PDB entry 7YTX | X-ray diffraction, 2.90 A resolution | chains A and B

Chain A (and B):
Molecule: Toll-like receptor 8
Source organism: Homo sapiens
Notes: chain B of this document is another copy of the same molecule, construct and numbering; everything in this record applies to it too
UniProtKB: Q9NR97 (TLR8_HUMAN); residue numbers follow UniProt; this construct covers 27-827
Chain sequence (811 residues; each row starts with the number of its first residue):
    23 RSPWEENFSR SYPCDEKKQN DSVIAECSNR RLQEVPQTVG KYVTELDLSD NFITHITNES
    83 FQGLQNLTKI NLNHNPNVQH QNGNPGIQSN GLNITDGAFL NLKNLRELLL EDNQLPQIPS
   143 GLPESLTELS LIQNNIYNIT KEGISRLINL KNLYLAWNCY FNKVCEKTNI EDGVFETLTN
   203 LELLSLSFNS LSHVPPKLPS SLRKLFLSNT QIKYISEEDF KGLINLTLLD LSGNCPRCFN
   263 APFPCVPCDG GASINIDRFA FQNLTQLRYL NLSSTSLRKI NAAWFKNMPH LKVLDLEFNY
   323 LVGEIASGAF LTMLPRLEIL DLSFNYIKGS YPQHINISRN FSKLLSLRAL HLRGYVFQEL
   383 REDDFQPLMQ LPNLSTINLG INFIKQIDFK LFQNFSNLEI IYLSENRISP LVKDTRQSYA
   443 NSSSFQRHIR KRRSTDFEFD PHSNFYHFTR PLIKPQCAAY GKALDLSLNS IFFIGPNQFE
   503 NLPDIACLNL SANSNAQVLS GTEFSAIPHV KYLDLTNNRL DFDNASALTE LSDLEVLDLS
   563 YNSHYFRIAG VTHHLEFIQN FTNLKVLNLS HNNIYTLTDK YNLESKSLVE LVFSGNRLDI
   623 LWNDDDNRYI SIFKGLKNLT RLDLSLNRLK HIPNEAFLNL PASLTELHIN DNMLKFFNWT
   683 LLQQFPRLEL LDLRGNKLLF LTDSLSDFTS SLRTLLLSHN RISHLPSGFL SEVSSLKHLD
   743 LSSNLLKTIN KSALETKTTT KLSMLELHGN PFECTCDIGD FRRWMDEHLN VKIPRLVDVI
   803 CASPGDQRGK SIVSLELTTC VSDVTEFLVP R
Disordered / not traced: 23-31, 101-111, 436-460, 817-833 (chain B: 23-31, 101-111, 438-460, 756-761, 822-833)
Disulfides: Cys-36/Cys-49, Cys-181/Cys-187, Cys-257/Cys-270, Cys-260/Cys-267, Cys-479/Cys-509, Cys-776/Cys-803
Covalently attached groups: N-acetylglucosamine (NAG) linked to Asn-247, Asn-285, Asn-293, Asn-362, Asn-395, Asn-416, Asn-511, Asn-546, Asn-582, Asn-640, Asn-680; glycan linked to Asn-590
Differences from the reference sequence: expression tag (23-26, 828-833)
Small-molecule neighbours:
  - JRI ((2R,6R)-4-(8-cyanoquinolin-5-yl)-N-[(3S,4R)-4-fluoranylpyrrolidin-3-yl]-6-methyl-morpholine-2-carboxamide), molecule 1: Phe-261, Asn-262, Phe-346, Tyr-348, Ile-349, Lys-350, Gly-351, Ser-352, Gly-376, Val-378, Ile-403, Phe-405, Glu-427
  - JRI, molecule 2: Phe-494, Phe-495, Ser-516, Ala-518, Gln-519, Tyr-567, Phe-568
UniProt features mapped onto this chain:
  - glycosylation (N-linked (GlcNAc...) asparagine): Asn-29, Asn-42, Asn-80, Asn-88, Asn-115, Asn-160, Asn-247, Asn-285, Asn-293, Asn-358, Asn-362, Asn-395, Asn-416, Asn-443, Asn-511, Asn-546, Asn-582, Asn-590, Asn-640, Asn-680 and 1 more in UniProt
  - natural variant: Pro-432 (P432L: In IMD98), Phe-494 (F494L: In IMD98), Gly-572 (G572D: In IMD98; G572V: In IMD98)
  - mutagenesis: Tyr-348 (Y348A: Abolishes activation of NF-kappa-B; Y348A: Abolishes responses to both ssRNA and chemical ligands), Val-378 (V378A: Increases activation of NF-kappa-B), Phe-405 (F405A: Abolishes activation of NF-kappa-B; F405A: Abolishes responses to both ssRNA and chemical ligands), Arg-452 to Arg-455 (Monomeric and inactive), Val-520 (V520A: Strongly decreases activation of NF-kappa-B), Asp-543 (D543A: Abolishes activation of NF-kappa-B; D543A: Abolishes responses to both ssRNA and chemical ligands), Thr-574 (T574A: Abolishes responses to both ssRNA and chemical ligands; T574A: Strongly decreases activation of NF-kappa-B)

How chain A and chain B interact:
Pairs across the interface (45; chain A residue first):
  Cys-260(A) with Tyr-567(B); Phe-568(B); Arg-569(B)
  Phe-261(A) with Tyr-567(B); Phe-568(B), hydrophobic
  Asn-262(A) with Tyr-567(B), hydrogen bond (backbone-backbone)
  Cys-267(A) with Arg-569(B); Ile-570(B); Ala-571(B), hydrogen bond (backbone-backbone)
  Val-268(A) with Ala-571(B), hydrophobic
  Pro-269(A) with Ile-570(B)
  Gly-351(A) with Phe-495(B)
  Tyr-353(A) with Pro-432(B); Phe-494(B), hydrophobic; Phe-495(B), hydrophobic
  Val-378(A) with Phe-494(B), hydrophobic
  Gln-380(A) with Val-434(B)
  Phe-405(A) with Phe-494(B), hydrophobic
  Arg-429(A) with Ser-492(B); Phe-494(B)
  Ser-431(A) with Lys-407(B)
  Pro-432(A) with Tyr-353(B)
  Val-434(A) with Gly-351(B); Tyr-353(B); Gln-380(B)
  Ser-492(A) with Arg-429(B)
  Phe-494(A) with Tyr-353(B), hydrophobic; Val-378(B), hydrophobic; Phe-405(B), hydrophobic
  Phe-495(A) with Gly-351(B); Ser-352(B); Tyr-353(B), hydrophobic
  Pro-498(A) with Gly-351(B)
  Tyr-567(A) with Cys-260(B); Phe-261(B); Asn-262(B), hydrogen bond (backbone-backbone)
  Phe-568(A) with Cys-260(B); Phe-261(B), hydrophobic; Tyr-348(B); Lys-350(B)
  Ile-570(A) with Cys-267(B); Val-268(B), hydrophobic; Pro-269(B)
  Ala-571(A) with Cys-267(B), hydrogen bond (backbone-backbone); Val-268(B)
Interface residues without a listed pair, chain A (30 interface residues in all): Tyr-348, Lys-350, Ser-352, Lys-407, Lys-435, Val-520, Arg-569
Interface residues without a listed pair, chain B (31 interface residues in all): Pro-266, Pro-354, Ser-431, Pro-498, Val-520

Overview:
Chain A and chain B form an interface of 30 and 31 residues respectively; the contacts include 4 hydrogen
bonds. Backbone hydrogen bonds pair Asn-262(A)/Tyr-567(B) and Cys-267(A)/Ala-571(B). Bound to chain A:
compound JRI.
Chain A and chain B are both Toll-like receptor 8 (Homo sapiens); the structure, Crystal structure of TLR8 in
complex with its antagonist, was determined by X-ray diffraction together with 7YTP from the same study.
